8EDG - chains O and C of the 12 polymer chains in the assembly; structure by electron microscopy, 4.64 A resolution (low resolution: residue-level contacts below are approximate; hydrogen-bond / salt-bridge calls are withheld).

== Chain O ==
Molecule: 55-nt DNA strand
Sequence (55 nucleotides; each row starts with the number of its first residue):
     1 CAAGTGGCGC ATAAGTATCA AAATAAGCCA CTTGTTGTTG TTCTCTGGTT CACGC

== Chain C ==
Molecule: Hermes transposase
From: Musca domestica
UniProtKB: Q25438 (Q25438_MUSDO); residues 1-612 here = UniProt positions 1-612
Amino-acid sequence (612 residues; row label = number of the first residue in the row):
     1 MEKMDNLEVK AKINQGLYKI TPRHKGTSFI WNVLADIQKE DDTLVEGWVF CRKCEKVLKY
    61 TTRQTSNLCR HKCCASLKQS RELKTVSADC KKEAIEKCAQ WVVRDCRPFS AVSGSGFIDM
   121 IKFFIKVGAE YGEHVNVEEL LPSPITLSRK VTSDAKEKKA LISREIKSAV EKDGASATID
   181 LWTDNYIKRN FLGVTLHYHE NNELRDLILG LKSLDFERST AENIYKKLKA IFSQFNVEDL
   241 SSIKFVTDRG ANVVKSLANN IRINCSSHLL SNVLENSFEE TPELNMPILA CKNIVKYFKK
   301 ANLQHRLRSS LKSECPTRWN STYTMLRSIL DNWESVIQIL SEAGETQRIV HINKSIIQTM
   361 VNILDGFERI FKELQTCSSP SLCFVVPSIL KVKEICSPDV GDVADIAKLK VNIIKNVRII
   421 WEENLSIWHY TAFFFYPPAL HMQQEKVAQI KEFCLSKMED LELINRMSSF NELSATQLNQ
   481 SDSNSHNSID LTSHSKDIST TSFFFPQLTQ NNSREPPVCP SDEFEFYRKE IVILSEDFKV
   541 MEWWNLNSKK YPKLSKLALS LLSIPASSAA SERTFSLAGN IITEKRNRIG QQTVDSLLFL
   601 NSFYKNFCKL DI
Disordered / not traced: 1-3, 461-516, 610-612
Sequence notes: engineered mutation Glu2 (Gln in Q25438), Gly128 (Lys in Q25438)
Bound ions: Zn2+: Cys51, Cys54, His71, Cys73

== Interface between chain O and chain C ==
Contacting residue pairs (10; chain O residue first):
  DT36(O) with Arg149(C)
  DG37(O) with Ser143(C); Arg149(C)
  DT42(O) with Arg588(C)
  DC43(O) with Asn587(C); Arg588(C)
  DT44(O) with Tyr186(C); Glu584(C); Asn587(C)
  DC45(O) with Glu584(C)
Other interface residues (no listed pair), chain O (7 interface residues in all): DT38
Other interface residues (no listed pair), chain C (8 interface residues in all): Ile145, Thr146

== In short ==
Chain O and chain C form an interface of 7 and 8 residues respectively. Cys51(C), Cys54(C), His71(C) and
Cys73(C) form the Zn2+ site.
Chain O is a 55-nt DNA strand and chain C is Hermes transposase (Musca domestica); the structure, Cryo-EM
structure of the Hermes transposase bound to two left-ends of its DNA transposon, was determined by electron
microscopy (same publication as 8EB5 and 8SJD).
